Entry 8H8E (electron microscopy, 3.81 A resolution); this record covers chains E and G of the 7 polymer chains in the assembly.

Chain E:
Molecule: Proton-activated chloride channel
From: Xenopus tropicalis
UniProt: Q0V9Z3 (PACC1_XENTR); residues 1-352 here = UniProt positions 1-352
Sequence (352 residues; each row starts with the number of its first residue):
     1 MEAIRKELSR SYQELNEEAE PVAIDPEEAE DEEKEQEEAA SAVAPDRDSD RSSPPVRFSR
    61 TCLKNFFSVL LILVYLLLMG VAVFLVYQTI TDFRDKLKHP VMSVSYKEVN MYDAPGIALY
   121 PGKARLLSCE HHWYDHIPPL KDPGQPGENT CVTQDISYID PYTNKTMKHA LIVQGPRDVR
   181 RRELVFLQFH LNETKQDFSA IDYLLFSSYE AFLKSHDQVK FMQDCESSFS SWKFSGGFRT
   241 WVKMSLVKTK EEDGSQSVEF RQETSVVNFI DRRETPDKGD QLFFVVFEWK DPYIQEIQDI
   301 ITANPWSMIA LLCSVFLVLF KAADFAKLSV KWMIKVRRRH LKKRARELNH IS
Not modelled in the structure: 1-55, 345-352
Disulfide bonds: Cys129-Cys151

Chain G:
Molecule: tRNA (75-MER)of Spodoptera frugiperda
From: Spodoptera frugiperda
Sequence (75 nucleotides; row label = number of the first residue in the row):
     1 UCUUCGGUAG UAUAGUGGUC AGUAUCCCCG CCUGUCACGC GGGAGACCGG GGUUCGAUUC
    61 CCCGCCGGAG AGCCA

Chain E / chain G interface:
Residue-residue contacts (9; chain E residue first):
  Arg57(E) - C27(G)  hydrogen bond to the phosphate
  Arg57(E) - C28(G)  salt bridge to the phosphate
  Arg338(E) - G10(G)  hydrogen bond to the phosphate
  Arg338(E) - U11(G)  salt bridge to the phosphate
  Arg339(E) - C66(G)  hydrogen bond to the sugar
  Lys342(E) - U11(G)  salt bridge to the phosphate
  Lys342(E) - A12(G)  salt bridge to the phosphate
  Arg344(E) - G67(G)  hydrogen bond to the sugar
  Arg344(E) - G68(G)  sugar contact

Overview:
Chain E and chain G form an interface of 5 and 8 residues respectively; the contacts include 4 hydrogen bonds
and 4 salt bridges. Among the polar pairs are Arg339(E)-C66(G), Arg344(E)-G67(G) and Arg57(E)-C27(G).
Here chain E is Proton-activated chloride channel (Xenopus tropicalis) and chain G is tRNA (75-MER)of
Spodoptera frugiperda (Spodoptera frugiperda). Entry 8H8E (Structure of the dimeric Xenopus tropical
acid-sensitive outwardly rectifying channel ASOR trimer bound with tRNA (closed ...) was determined by
electron microscopy, deposited together with 8H8D and 8H8F.
